5YE7 - chain A; structure by X-ray diffraction, 2.31 A resolution.

Chain A:
Name: Platelet-activating factor acetylhydrolase
Source organism: Homo sapiens
Notes: EC 3.1.1.47
Reference sequence: Q13093 (PAFA_HUMAN); residue numbers follow UniProt; this construct covers 47-429
Sequence (388 residues; numbered 42 to 429; the number before each row is that of its first residue):
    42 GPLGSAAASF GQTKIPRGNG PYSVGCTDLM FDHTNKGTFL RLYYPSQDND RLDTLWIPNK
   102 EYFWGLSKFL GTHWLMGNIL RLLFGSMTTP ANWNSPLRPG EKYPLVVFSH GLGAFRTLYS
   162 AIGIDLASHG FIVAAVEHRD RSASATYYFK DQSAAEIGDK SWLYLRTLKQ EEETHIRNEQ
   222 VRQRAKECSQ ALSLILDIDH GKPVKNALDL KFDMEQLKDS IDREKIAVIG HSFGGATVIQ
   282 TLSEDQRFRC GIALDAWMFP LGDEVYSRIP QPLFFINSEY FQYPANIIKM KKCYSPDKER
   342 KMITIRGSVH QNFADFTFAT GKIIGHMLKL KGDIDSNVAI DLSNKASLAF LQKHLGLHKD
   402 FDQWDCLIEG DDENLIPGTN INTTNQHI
Unresolved in the structure: 42-54, 89-91, 426-429
Differences from the reference sequence: expression tag (42-46)
Ligand contacts: 8U0 (N-[4-[(4-naphthalen-2-yloxyphenyl)sulfamoyl]phenyl]ethanamide): Leu107, Phe110, Leu111, Gly152, Leu153, Gly154, Ala155, Leu159, Tyr160, His272, Ser273, His351, Gln352, Ala355, Phe357, Leu369, Leu371
Curated features (UniProtKB/Swiss-Prot):
  - active site: Ser273 (Nucleophile), Asp296 (Charge relay system), His351 (Charge relay system)
  - glycosylation: Asn423 (N-linked (GlcNAc...) asparagine)
  - natural variant: Arg92 (R92H: Retains the ability to associate with HDL particles), Ile198 (I198T: Retains the ability to associate with HDL particles), Val279 (V279F: In PAFAD), Gln281 (Q281R: In PAFAD), Val379 (V379A: Retains the ability to associate with HDL particles)
  - mutagenesis: Ser108 (S108A: Activity is higher than wild-type), His114 (H114A/Q/E: Impairs the association with LDL particles), Trp115 (W115A: Impairs the association with LDL particles), Leu116 (L116A: Reduces the association with LDL particles), Met117 (M117A: Reduces the association with LDL particles), Tyr205 (Y205A: Impairs the association with LDL particles), Ser273 (S273A: Loss of activity), Asp286 (D286A: Almost no activity; D286N: Diminishes activity), Asp296 (D296A: Loss of activity; D296N: Loss of activity), Asp304 (D304A: No change in activity), Asp338 (D338A: Activity is higher than wild-type), His351 (H351A: Loss of activity), 4 further mutagenesis entries in UniProt

Summary:
Bound to chain A: compound 8U0. From UniProt: 3 active-site residues and 16 mutagenesis sites.
Chain A is Platelet-activating factor acetylhydrolase (Homo sapiens); the structure, The crystal structure of
Lp-PLA2 in complex with a novel inhibitor, was determined by X-ray diffraction together with 5YE8 and 5YE9
from the same study.
